PDB entry 3GT8 | X-ray diffraction, 2.96 A resolution | chains B and C of the 3 polymer chains in the assembly

# Chain B (and C)
Name: Epidermal growth factor receptor
From: Homo sapiens
Notes: EC 2.7.10.1; fragment: inactive protein kinase; chain C of this document is another copy of the same molecule, construct and numbering; everything in this record applies to it too
Reference sequence: P00533 (EGFR_HUMAN); residues 672-998 here correspond to UniProt positions 696-1022 (UniProt number = residue number + 24)
Sequence (330 residues; row label = number of the first residue in the row):
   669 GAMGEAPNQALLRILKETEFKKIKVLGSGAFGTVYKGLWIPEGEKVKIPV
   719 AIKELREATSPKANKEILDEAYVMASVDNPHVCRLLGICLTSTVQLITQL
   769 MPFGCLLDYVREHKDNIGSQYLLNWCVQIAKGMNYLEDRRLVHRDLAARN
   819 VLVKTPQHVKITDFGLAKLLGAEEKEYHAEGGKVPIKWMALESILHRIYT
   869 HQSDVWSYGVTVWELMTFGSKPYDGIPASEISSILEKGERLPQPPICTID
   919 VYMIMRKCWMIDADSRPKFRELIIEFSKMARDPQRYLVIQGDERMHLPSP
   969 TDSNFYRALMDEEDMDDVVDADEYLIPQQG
Unresolved in the structure: 669-676, 838-852, 984-998 (chain C: 669-674, 839-851, 984-998)
Sequence notes: expression tag (669-671); engineered mutation R924 (Val948 in P00533)
UniProt features mapped onto this chain:
  - active site: D813 (Proton acceptor)
  - binding site (ATP): L694 to V702, K721, T766, Q767, D831
  - site: Y992 (Important for interaction with PIK3C2B)
  - modified residue: K721 (N6-(2-hydroxyisobutyryl)lysine), Y845 (Phosphotyrosine), S967 (Phosphoserine), S971 (Phosphoserine), Y974 (Phosphotyrosine), Y992 (Phosphotyrosine)
  - cross-link (Glycyl lysine isopeptide (Lys-Gly)): K692 (interchain with G-Cter in ubiquitin), K713 (interchain with G-Cter in ubiquitin), K730 (interchain with G-Cter in ubiquitin), K733 (interchain with G-Cter in ubiquitin), K843 (interchain with G-Cter in ubiquitin), K905 (interchain with G-Cter in ubiquitin), K936 (interchain with G-Cter in ubiquitin), K946 (interchain with G-Cter in ubiquitin)
From the paper describing this entry:
  - disease-associated variants - L834R (14-fold): increased catalytic activity
  - mutagenesis - V924R: abolished signaling
  - self-association interface (contacts with another copy of this molecule): F973 to L977, D979, E980, E981
  - mutagenesis - V924R/R953A: unchanged signaling in response to EGF

# Chain B / chain C interface
Contacting residue pairs (62):
  A678(B) - T969(C)
  A678(B) - N972(C)  hydrogen bond (backbone-side chain)
  L680(B) - T969(C)
  R681(B) - D970(C)  salt bridge
  R681(B) - F973(C)
  L683(B) - F973(C)  hydrophobic
  W707(B) - F973(C)  hydrophobic
  W707(B) - Y974(C)
  W707(B) - L977(C)  hydrophobic
  P709(B) - Y974(C)
  G711(B) - H781(C)  hydrogen bond (backbone-side chain)
  E712(B) - F771(C)
  E712(B) - Y777(C)  hydrogen bond
  E712(B) - H781(C)  salt bridge
  E712(B) - Y974(C)
  K713(B) - E780(C)
  V714(B) - P770(C)  hydrophobic
  V714(B) - F771(C)  hydrophobic
  I716(B) - L977(C)  hydrophobic
  I716(B) - M978(C)  hydrophobic
  V718(B) - L977(C)  hydrophobic
  R752(B) - A976(C)
  L754(B) - F973(C)
  L754(B) - A976(C)  hydrophobic
  L754(B) - L977(C)  hydrophobic
  G755(B) - F973(C)
  Q767(B) - A976(C)  hydrogen bond (side chain-backbone)
  Q767(B) - E980(C)  hydrogen bond
  P770(B) - V714(C)
  F771(B) - E712(C)
  F771(B) - K713(C)  hydrogen bond (backbone-side chain)
  F771(B) - V714(C)  hydrophobic
  Y777(B) - E712(C)  hydrogen bond
  H781(B) - G711(C)
  H781(B) - E712(C)  salt bridge
  K822(B) - E980(C)  salt bridge
  T969(B) - A678(C)
  T969(B) - R681(C)
  D970(B) - R681(C)  salt bridge
  N972(B) - A678(C)  hydrogen bond (side chain-backbone)
  F973(B) - R681(C)
  F973(B) - L683(C)  hydrophobic
  F973(B) - W707(C)  hydrophobic
  F973(B) - L754(C)
  F973(B) - G755(C)
  Y974(B) - W707(C)
  Y974(B) - P709(C)
  A976(B) - R752(C)
  A976(B) - L754(C)  hydrophobic
  A976(B) - Q767(C)
  L977(B) - W707(C)  hydrophobic
  L977(B) - P717(C)
  L977(B) - V718(C)  hydrophobic
  L977(B) - L754(C)  hydrophobic
  L977(B) - Q767(C)
  M978(B) - I716(C)  hydrophobic
  E980(B) - Q767(C)  hydrogen bond
  E980(B) - K822(C)  salt bridge
  E980(B) - D979(C)
  E980(B) - E980(C)
  E980(B) - E981(C)
  E981(B) - E980(C)
Other interface residues (no listed pair), chain B (36 interface residues in all): L679, T766, P824, P968, D979
Other interface residues (no listed pair), chain C (37 interface residues in all): L679, I765, T766, P968

# Summary
Chain B and chain C form an interface of 36 and 37 residues respectively; the contacts include 9 hydrogen
bonds and 6 salt bridges. Among the polar pairs are R681(B)-D970(C), E712(B)-H781(C) and K822(B)-E980(C). From
the paper: L834R of chain B increases catalytic activity; a self-association interface involving F973(B),
D979(B) and E980(B) among others; 3 substitutions were tested in all.
Both chains are Epidermal growth factor receptor (Homo sapiens). Entry 3GT8 (Crystal structure of the inactive
EGFR kinase domain in complex with AMP-PNP) was determined by X-ray diffraction.
